PDB entry 8QXJ | electron microscopy, 2.65 A resolution | chains C and D of the 4 polymer chains in the assembly

[Chain C (and D)]
Protein: Deoxynucleoside triphosphate triphosphohydrolase SAMHD1
From: Homo sapiens
Notes: chain D of this document is another copy of the same molecule, construct and numbering; everything in this record applies to it too
UniProt: Q9Y3Z3 (SAMH1_HUMAN); residue numbers follow UniProt; this construct covers 1-626
Amino-acid sequence (626 residues; numbered 1 to 626; the number before each row is that of its first residue):
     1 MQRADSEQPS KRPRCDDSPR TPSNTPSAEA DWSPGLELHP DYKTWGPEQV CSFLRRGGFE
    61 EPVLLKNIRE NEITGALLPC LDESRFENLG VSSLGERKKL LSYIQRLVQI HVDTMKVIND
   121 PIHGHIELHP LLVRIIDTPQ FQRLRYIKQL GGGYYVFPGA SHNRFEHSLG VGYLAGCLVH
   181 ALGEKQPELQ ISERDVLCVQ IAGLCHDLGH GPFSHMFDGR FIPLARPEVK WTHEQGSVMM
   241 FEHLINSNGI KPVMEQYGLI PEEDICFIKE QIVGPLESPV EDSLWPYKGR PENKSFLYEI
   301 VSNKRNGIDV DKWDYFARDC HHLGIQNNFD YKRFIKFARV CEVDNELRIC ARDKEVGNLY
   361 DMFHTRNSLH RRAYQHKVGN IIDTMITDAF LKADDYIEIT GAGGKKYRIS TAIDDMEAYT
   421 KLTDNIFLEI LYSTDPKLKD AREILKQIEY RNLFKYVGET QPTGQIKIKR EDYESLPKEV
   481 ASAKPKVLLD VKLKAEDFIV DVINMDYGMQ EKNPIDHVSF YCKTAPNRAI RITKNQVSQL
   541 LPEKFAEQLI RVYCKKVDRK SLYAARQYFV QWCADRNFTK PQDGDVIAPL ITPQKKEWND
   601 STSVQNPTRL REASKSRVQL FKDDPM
Not modelled in the structure: 1-112, 590-626
Curated features (UniProtKB/Swiss-Prot):
  - active site: His233
  - binding site (GTP): Lys116, Val117, Asp137, Gln142, Arg145, Arg451, Lys455, Lys523
  - binding site (dATP): Asn119, Gln149, Val156, Arg164, His210, His215, Lys312, Tyr315, Asp319, Arg333, Arg352, Lys354, Asn358, Arg366, Gln375, His376, Lys377, Lys523
  - binding site (dCTP): Asn119, Gln149, Val156, Arg164, His210, His215, Lys312, Tyr315, Asp319, Arg333, Arg352, Lys354, Arg366, Arg372, Gln375, His376, Lys377, Lys523
  - binding site (dGTP): Asn119, Gln149, Leu150, Val156, Arg164, Lys312, Tyr315, Asp319, Arg333, Arg352, Lys354, Asn358, Arg366, Tyr374, Gln375, His376, Lys377, Lys523
  - binding site (dTTP): Asn119, Gln149, Val156, Arg164, His210, His215, Lys312, Tyr315, Asp319, Arg333, Arg352, Lys354, Gln375, His376, Lys377, Lys523
  - binding site (Mn(2+)): His167, His206, Asp207, Asp311
  - modified residue: Met1 (N-acetylmethionine), Ser18 (Phosphoserine), Thr21 (Phosphothreonine), Thr25 (Phosphothreonine), Ser33 (Phosphoserine), Ser93 (Phosphoserine), Thr592 (Microbial infection: Phosphothreonine)
  - cross-link (Glycyl lysine isopeptide (Lys-Gly)): Lys467 (interchain with G-Cter in SUMO2), Lys469 (interchain with G-Cter in SUMO2), Lys492 (interchain with G-Cter in SUMO2), Lys622 (interchain with G-Cter in SUMO2)
  - natural variant: Asp120 to His123 (deletion: In AGS5), His123 (H123P: In AGS5), Arg143 (R143C: In AGS5; R143H: In AGS5), Arg145 (R145Q: In AGS5), His167 (H167Y: In AGS5), Ile201 (I201N: In AGS5 and CHBL2), Gly209 (G209S: In AGS5), Met254 (M254V: In AGS5), Arg290 (R290H: In AGS5), Leu369 (L369S: In AGS5), Met385 (M385V: In AGS5), Ile448 (I448T: In AGS5), 1 further natural variant entry in UniProt
  - mutagenesis: Leu77 (L77F: Increased stability of the tetramer and increased deoxynucleoside triphosphate (dNTPase) activity; when associated with F-77 and F-80 and R-111), Cys80 (C80F: Increased stability of the tetramer and increased deoxynucleoside triphosphate (dNTPase) activity; when associated with F-77 and R-111), His111 (H111R: Increased stability of the tetramer and increased deoxynucleoside triphosphate (dNTPase) activity; when associated with F-77 and F-80), Asp137 (D137A: Impairs homotetramerization and nearly abolishes dNTPase activity), Gln142 (Q142E/A: Impairs homotetramerization and nearly abolishes dNTPase activity; when associated with K-145), Arg143 (R143A: Abolished ability to restrict infection by viruses), Arg145 (R145A: Impairs homotetramerization and nearly abolishes dNTPase activity. Abolished ability to restrict infection by viruses; R145K: Impairs homotetramerization and nearly abolishes dNTPase activity ...), Gln149 (Q149A: Abolished dNTPase activity without affecting homotetramerization. Abolished dNTPase activity; when associated with A-319), Arg164 (R164A: Abolished ability to restrict infection by viruses), His167 (H167A: Abolished ability to restrict infection by viruses), His206 to Asp207 (Abolishes zinc binding and dNTPase activity. Does not affect ability to promote DNA end resection at stalled replication forks), His206 (H206A: Abolished ability to restrict infection by viruses), 33 further mutagenesis entries in UniProt
Ion coordination: Fe ion: His167, His206, Asp207, Asp311 (together with DZ4); Mg2+: Asp207 (together with DZ4)
Residues lining bound ligands:
  - DZ4 (2'-deoxy-5'-O-[(R)-hydroxy{[(R)-hydroxy(phosphonooxy)phosphoryl]amino}phosphoryl]adenosine), molecule 1: Val117, Ile118, Asn119, His125
  - DZ4, molecule 2: Gln149, Leu150, Arg164, His167, His206, Asp207, His210, His215, His233, Glu234, Asp311, Lys312, Tyr315, Asp319, Arg366, His370, Tyr374, Gln375
  - DZ4, molecule 3: Val156, Phe157, Pro158, Ile325, Arg372, His376, Val378
  - DZ4, molecule 4: Arg333, Phe337, Arg352, Lys354, Asn358, Lys523
  - GTP (guanosine-5'-triphosphate), molecule 1: Lys116, Val117, Ile118, Val133, Ile136, Asp137, Gln142, Arg145, Phe165
  - GTP, molecule 2: Tyr155, Val156, Val378, Arg451, Leu453, Lys455
Reported in the primary citation:
  - catalytic residues: His215
  - mutagenesis - R164A, H215A: abolished catalytic activity
  - mutagenesis - R366A (300-fold), Q375A (15 to 20-fold), Q375N (15 to 20-fold): decreased catalytic activity

[Interface between chain C and chain D]
Contacting residue pairs - 51 pairs, chain C then chain D:
  Ile118(C) - Pro158(D)  hydrophobic
  Asn119(C) - Pro158(D)
  Asn119(C) - Leu323(D)
  Asn119(C) - Gly324(D)
  Pro121(C) - Gly159(D)
  Pro121(C) - His322(D)
  Asp137(C) - Tyr450(D)
  Asp137(C) - Arg451(D)
  Pro139(C) - Glu449(D)
  Pro139(C) - Tyr450(D)
  Gln142(C) - Glu449(D)
  Arg145(C) - Tyr154(D)  hydrogen bond (side chain-backbone)
  Arg145(C) - Tyr155(D)
  Tyr146(C) - Tyr155(D)  hydrogen bond
  Tyr146(C) - Phe427(D)
  Tyr146(C) - Leu428(D)  hydrophobic
  Tyr154(C) - Arg145(D)  hydrogen bond (backbone-side chain)
  Tyr154(C) - Asn163(D)  hydrogen bond
  Tyr154(C) - Glu166(D)
  Tyr155(C) - Arg145(D)
  Tyr155(C) - Tyr146(D)  hydrogen bond
  Pro158(C) - Ile118(D)  hydrophobic
  Pro158(C) - Asn119(D)
  Pro158(C) - Glu166(D)
  Gly159(C) - Pro121(D)
  Ser161(C) - Ser161(D)  hydrogen bond (backbone-side chain)
  Ser161(C) - His162(D)
  Ser161(C) - Glu166(D)
  His162(C) - Ser161(D)
  Asn163(C) - Tyr154(D)  hydrogen bond
  Glu166(C) - Tyr154(D)
  Glu166(C) - Pro158(D)
  Glu166(C) - Ser161(D)
  His321(C) - His321(D)  hydrogen bond
  His322(C) - Pro121(D)
  Leu323(C) - Asn119(D)
  Lys421(C) - Tyr432(D)
  Thr423(C) - Tyr432(D)
  Asn425(C) - Asn425(D)
  Asn425(C) - Leu428(D)
  Asn425(C) - Tyr432(D)
  Phe427(C) - Tyr146(D)
  Leu428(C) - Tyr146(D)  hydrophobic
  Leu428(C) - Asn425(D)
  Tyr432(C) - Lys421(D)
  Tyr432(C) - Thr423(D)
  Glu449(C) - Pro139(D)
  Glu449(C) - Gln142(D)
  Tyr450(C) - Asp137(D)
  Tyr450(C) - Pro139(D)
  Arg451(C) - Asp137(D)
Other interface residues (no listed pair), chain C (37 interface residues in all): Thr138, Phe157, Phe165, Leu169, Asn248, Gly324, Thr400, Thr420, Thr434
Other interface residues (no listed pair), chain D (37 interface residues in all): Thr138, Phe157, Phe165, Leu169, Asn248, Thr400, Thr420, Thr434

[Summary]
Chain C and chain D each contribute 37 residues to their interface, with 8 hydrogen bonds. Polar contacts
include Arg145(C)-Tyr154(D), Tyr146(C)-Tyr155(D) and Tyr154(C)-Asn163(D). Ligands of chain C: 4 copies of
compound DZ4 and GTP. The paper reports the catalytic residue His215(C); R366A, Q375A and Q375N of chain C
reduce catalytic activity; 5 substitutions were tested in all.
Both chains are Deoxynucleoside triphosphate triphosphohydrolase SAMHD1 (Homo sapiens). Entry 8QXJ (Cryo-EM
structure of tetrameric human SAMHD1 with dApNHpp) was determined by electron microscopy, deposited together
with 8QXK, 8QXL, 8QXM, 8QXN and 8QXO.
